1I84 - chains S and U of the 6 polymer chains in the assembly; structure by electron crystallography, 20.00 A resolution (very low resolution: no residue pairs are listed; an interface is given only as per-side residue counts).

# Chain S
Protein: Smooth muscle myosin heavy chain
Source organism: Gallus gallus
Notes: EC 3.6.1.32; fragment: meromyosin subfragment. s1 and s2 fragments.
UniProt: P10587 (MYSG_CHICK); residues 2-1175 here correspond to UniProt positions 1-1174 (UniProt number = residue number - 1)
Amino-acid sequence (1184 residues; numbered 2 to 1185; the number before each row is that of its first residue):
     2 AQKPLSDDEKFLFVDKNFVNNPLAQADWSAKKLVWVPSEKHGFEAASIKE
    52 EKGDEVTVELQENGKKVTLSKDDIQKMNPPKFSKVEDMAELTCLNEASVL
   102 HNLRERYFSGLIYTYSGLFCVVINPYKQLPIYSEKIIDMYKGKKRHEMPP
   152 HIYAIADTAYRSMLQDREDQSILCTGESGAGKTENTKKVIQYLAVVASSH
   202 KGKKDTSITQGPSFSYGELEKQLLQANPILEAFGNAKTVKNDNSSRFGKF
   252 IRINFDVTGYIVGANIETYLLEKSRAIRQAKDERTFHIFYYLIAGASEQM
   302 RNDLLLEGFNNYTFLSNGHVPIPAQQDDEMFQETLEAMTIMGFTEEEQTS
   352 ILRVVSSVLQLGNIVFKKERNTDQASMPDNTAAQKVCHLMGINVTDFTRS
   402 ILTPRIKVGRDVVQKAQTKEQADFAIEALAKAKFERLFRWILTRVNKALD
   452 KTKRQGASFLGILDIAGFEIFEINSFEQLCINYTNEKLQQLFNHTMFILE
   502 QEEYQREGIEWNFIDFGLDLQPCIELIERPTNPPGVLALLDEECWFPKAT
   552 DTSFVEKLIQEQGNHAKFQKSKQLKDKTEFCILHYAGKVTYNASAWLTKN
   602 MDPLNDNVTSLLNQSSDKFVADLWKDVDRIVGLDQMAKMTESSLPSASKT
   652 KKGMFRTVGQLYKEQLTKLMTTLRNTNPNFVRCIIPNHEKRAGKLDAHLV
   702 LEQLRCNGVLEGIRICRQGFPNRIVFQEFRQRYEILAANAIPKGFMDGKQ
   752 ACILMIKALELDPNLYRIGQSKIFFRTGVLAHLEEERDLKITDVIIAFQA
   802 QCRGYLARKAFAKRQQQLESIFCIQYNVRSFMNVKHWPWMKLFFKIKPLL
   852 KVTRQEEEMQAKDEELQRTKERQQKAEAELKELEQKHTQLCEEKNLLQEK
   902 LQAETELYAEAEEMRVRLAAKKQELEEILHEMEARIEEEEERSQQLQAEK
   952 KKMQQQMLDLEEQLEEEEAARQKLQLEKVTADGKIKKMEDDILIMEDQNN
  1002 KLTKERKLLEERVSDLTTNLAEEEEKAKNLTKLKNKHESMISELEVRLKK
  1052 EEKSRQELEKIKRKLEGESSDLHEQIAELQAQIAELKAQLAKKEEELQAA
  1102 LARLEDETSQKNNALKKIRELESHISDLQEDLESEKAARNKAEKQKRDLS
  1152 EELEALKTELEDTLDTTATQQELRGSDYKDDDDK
Disordered / not traced: 205-210, 452-457, 635-655, 944-1185
Differences from the reference sequence: expression tag (1176-1185)
Modified residues: Lys836, Lys842, Lys846, Lys848 (n-dimethyl-lysine; MLY)

# Chain U
Protein: Smooth muscle myosin regulatory light chain
Source organism: Gallus gallus
Notes: fragment: s1 fragment
UniProt: P02609 (MLRS_CHICK); residue numbers follow UniProt; this construct covers 1-166
Amino-acid sequence (166 residues; row label = number of the first residue in the row):
     1 PKKAKRRAAEGSSNVFSMFDETEIEDFKEAFTVIDQNADGIIDKDDLRET
    51 FAAMGRLNVKNEELDAMIKEASGPINFTVFLTMFGEKLKGADPEDVIMGA
   101 FKVLDPDGKGSIKKSFLEELLTTGGGRFTPEEIKNMWAAFPPDVAGNVDY
   151 KNICYVITHGEDAEGE
Disordered / not traced: 1-18, 127, 142-147, 164-166

# Interface between chain S and chain U
At this resolution (20 A) residue pairs are not listed: 16 residues of chain S and 18 of chain U lie at the interface.

# In short
The interface between chain S and chain U involves 16 residues on one side and 18 on the other.
Chain S is Smooth muscle myosin heavy chain and chain U is Smooth muscle myosin regulatory light chain, both
from Gallus gallus; the structure, Cryo-EM structure of the heavy meromyosin subfragment of chicken gizzard
smooth muscle myosin with regulatory light ..., was determined by electron crystallography.
